7UO5 - chains A and B; structure by electron microscopy, 3.10 A resolution.

== Chain A ==
Protein: Ribonuclease P protein component
Source organism: Escherichia coli
Notes: EC 3.1.26.5
UniProtKB: C3SLK7 (C3SLK7_ECOLX); residues 2-113 here correspond to UniProt positions 3-114 (UniProt number = residue number + 1)
Amino-acid sequence (112 residues; numbered 2 to 113; the number before each row is that of its first residue):
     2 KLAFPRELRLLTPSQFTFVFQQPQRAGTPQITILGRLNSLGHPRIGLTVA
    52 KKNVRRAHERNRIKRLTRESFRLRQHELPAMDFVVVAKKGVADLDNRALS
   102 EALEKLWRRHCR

== Chain B ==
Molecule: RNase P RNA
Source organism: Escherichia coli
Sequence (373 nucleotides; each row starts with the number of its first residue):
     1 GAAGCUGACCAGACAGUCGCCGCUUCGUCGUCGUCCUCUUCGGGGGAGAC
    51 GGGCGGAGGGGAGGAAAGUCCGGGCUCCAUAGGGCAGGGUGCCAGGUAAC
   101 GCCUGGGGGGGAAACCCACGACCAGUGCAACAGAGAGCAAACCGCCGAUG
   151 GCCCGCGCAAGCGGGAUCAGGUAAGGGUGAAAGGGUGCGGUAAGAGCGCA
   201 CCGCGCGGCUGGUAACAGUCCGUGGCACGGUAAACUCCACCCGGAGCAAG
   251 GCCAAAUAGGGGUUCAUAAGGUACGGCCCGUACUGAACCCGGGUAGGCUG
   301 CUUGAGCCAGUGAGCGAUUGCUGGCCUAGAUGAAUGACUGUCCACGACAG
   351 AACCCGGCUUAUCGGUCAGUUUC
Ion coordination: Ca2+ site 1 near A11 (its only coordinating residue here); Ca2+ site 2: A67, U69; Ca2+ site 3 near G250 (its only coordinating residue here); Ca2+ site 4 near C301 (its only coordinating residue here); Ca2+ site 5 near G356 (its only coordinating residue here)

== How chain A and chain B interact ==
Contacting residue pairs - 32 pairs, chain A then chain B:
  Lys2(A) - G19(B)  phosphate contact
  Leu3(A) - G19(B)  hydrogen bond to the phosphate
  Ala4(A) - G19(B)  phosphate contact
  Ala4(A) - C20(B)  phosphate contact
  Phe5(A) - G19(B)  phosphate contact
  Phe5(A) - C20(B)  hydrogen bond to the phosphate
  Arg7(A) - G332(B)  salt bridge to the phosphate
  Arg10(A) - C21(B)  salt bridge to the phosphate
  Leu12(A) - G332(B)  hydrogen bond to the base
  Pro14(A) - G332(B)  base contact
  Phe17(A) - G332(B)  base contact
  Leu48(A) - G332(B)  base contact
  Arg57(A) - A67(B)  hydrogen bond to the sugar
  Arg57(A) - A349(B)  hydrogen bond to the phosphate
  Arg57(A) - G350(B)  salt bridge to the phosphate
  Ala58(A) - G350(B)  hydrogen bond to the phosphate
  Ala58(A) - A351(B)  phosphate contact
  His59(A) - A349(B)  stacking on the base
  His59(A) - G350(B)  hydrogen bond to the phosphate
  Asn62(A) - G350(B)  hydrogen bond to the base
  Lys65(A) - A334(B)  salt bridge to the phosphate
  Arg66(A) - A62(B)  base contact
  Arg66(A) - U335(B)  salt bridge to the phosphate
  Arg66(A) - G336(B)  phosphate contact
  Arg66(A) - G350(B)  hydrogen bond to the base
  Arg69(A) - A333(B)  salt bridge to the phosphate
  Arg69(A) - A334(B)  salt bridge to the phosphate
  Arg69(A) - U335(B)  salt bridge to the phosphate
  Glu70(A) - G336(B)  hydrogen bond to the sugar
  Arg73(A) - C18(B)  hydrogen bond to the sugar
  Arg73(A) - G19(B)  hydrogen bond to the sugar
  Asn97(A) - A337(B)  phosphate contact
Also at the interface, not in a pair above, chain A (23 interface residues in all): Pro6, Leu11, Leu74

== Overview ==
23 residues of chain A face 15 of chain B across their interface; the contacts include 12 hydrogen bonds, 8
salt bridges and 1 aromatic stacking contact. Polar contacts include Leu12(A)-G332(B), Asn62(A)-G350(B) and
Arg66(A)-G350(B). The Ca2+ site 2 is built by A67(B) and U69(B).
Chain A is Ribonuclease P protein component and chain B is RNase P RNA, both from Escherichia coli; the
structure, E.coli RNaseP Holoenzyme with Mg2+, was determined by electron microscopy together with 7UO0, 7UO1
and 7UO2 from the same study.
